8ZM3 - chains A and I of the 11 polymer chains in the assembly; structure by electron microscopy, 3.10 A resolution.

# Chain A
Molecule: 61-nt RNA strand
From: Candidatus Cloacimonetes bacterium ADurb.Bin088
Sequence (61 nucleotides; numbered -7 to 53; the number before each row is that of its first residue; numbers below 1 keep their minus sign (G-7 is residue -7)):
    -7 GUGAACCGGA UUGCCGUCAG GAAAUUAGGU GCGCUUAGCA GUAUUCCCCA CGCAUGUGGG
    53 G
Disordered / not traced: 46, 53

# Chain I
Protein: CRISPR system Cascade subunit CasC
From: Candidatus Cloacimonetes bacterium ADurb.Bin088
Reference sequence: A0A1V6F8B5 (A0A1V6F8B5_9BACT); residues 1-378 here = UniProt positions 1-378
Chain sequence (378 residues; each row starts with the number of its first residue):
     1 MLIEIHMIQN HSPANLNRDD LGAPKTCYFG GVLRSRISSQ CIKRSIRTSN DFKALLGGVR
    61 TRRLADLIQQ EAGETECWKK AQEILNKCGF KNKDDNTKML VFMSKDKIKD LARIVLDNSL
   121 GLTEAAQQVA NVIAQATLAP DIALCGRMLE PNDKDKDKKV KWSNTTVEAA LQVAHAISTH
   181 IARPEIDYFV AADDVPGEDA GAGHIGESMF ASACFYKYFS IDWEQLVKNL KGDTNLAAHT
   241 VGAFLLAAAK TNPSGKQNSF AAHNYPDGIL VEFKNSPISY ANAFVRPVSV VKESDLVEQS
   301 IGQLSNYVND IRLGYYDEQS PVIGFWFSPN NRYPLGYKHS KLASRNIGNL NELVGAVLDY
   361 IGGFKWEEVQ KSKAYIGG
Disordered / not traced: 92-95, 199-203, 374-378

# Interface between chain A and chain I
Residue-residue contacts (35):
  A15(A) - Met148(I)  base contact
  A16(A) - Phe102(I)  sugar contact
  A16(A) - Met148(I)  sugar contact
  A16(A) - Ala169(I)  phosphate contact
  U17(A) - Gln40(I)  sugar contact
  U17(A) - Lys43(I)  salt bridge to the phosphate
  U17(A) - Arg60(I)  sugar contact
  U18(A) - Gln40(I)  phosphate contact
  U18(A) - Cys41(I)  hydrogen bond to the sugar
  U18(A) - Arg44(I)  salt bridge to the phosphate
  U18(A) - Arg60(I)  salt bridge to the phosphate
  A19(A) - Arg18(I)  hydrogen bond to the sugar
  A19(A) - Asp19(I)  base contact
  A19(A) - Asp20(I)  base contact
  A19(A) - Lys25(I)  salt bridge to the phosphate
  A19(A) - Gln40(I)  phosphate contact
  G20(A) - Leu16(I)  phosphate contact
  G20(A) - Asn17(I)  phosphate contact
  G20(A) - Arg18(I)  hydrogen bond to the phosphate
  G20(A) - Gly255(I)  sugar contact
  G21(A) - Arg18(I)  salt bridge to the phosphate
  G21(A) - Gly255(I)  phosphate contact
  G21(A) - Lys256(I)  phosphate contact
  U22(A) - Asn258(I)  hydrogen bond to the phosphate
  G23(A) - Phe189(I)  base contact
  G23(A) - Val190(I)  sugar contact
  G23(A) - Ala191(I)  phosphate contact
  C24(A) - Val190(I)  base contact
  C24(A) - Ala191(I)  phosphate contact
  C24(A) - Ala192(I)  hydrogen bond to the phosphate
  G25(A) - Tyr188(I)  phosphate contact
  G25(A) - Phe189(I)  phosphate contact
  G25(A) - Val190(I)  hydrogen bond to the phosphate
  G25(A) - His204(I)  base contact
  G25(A) - Ile205(I)  base contact
Other interface residues (no listed pair), chain I (29 interface residues in all): Ser38, Cys145, Arg147, Ser254, Gln257

# Overview
11 residues of chain A face 29 of chain I across their interface, with 6 hydrogen bonds and 5 salt bridges.
Polar pairs include U18(A)-Cys41(I), A19(A)-Arg18(I) and G20(A)-Arg18(I).
Chain A is a 61-nt RNA strand and chain I is CRISPR system Cascade subunit CasC, both from Candidatus
Cloacimonetes bacterium ADurb.Bin088; the structure, Cryo-EM strcuture of Cas5-HNH Cascade,apo-Conf2, was
determined by electron microscopy, deposited together with 8ZOL, 8ZP9, 9JXS and 8ZP7.
